PDB entry 8BPX | electron microscopy, 2.09 A resolution | chains L and c of the 67 polymer chains in the assembly

[Chain L]
Protein: NADH-ubiquinone oxidoreductase chain 5
From: Arabidopsis thaliana
Notes: EC 7.1.1.2
UniProtKB: P29388 (NU5M_ARATH); residue numbers follow UniProt; this construct covers 1-669
Sequence (669 residues; numbered 1 to 669; the number before each row is that of its first residue):
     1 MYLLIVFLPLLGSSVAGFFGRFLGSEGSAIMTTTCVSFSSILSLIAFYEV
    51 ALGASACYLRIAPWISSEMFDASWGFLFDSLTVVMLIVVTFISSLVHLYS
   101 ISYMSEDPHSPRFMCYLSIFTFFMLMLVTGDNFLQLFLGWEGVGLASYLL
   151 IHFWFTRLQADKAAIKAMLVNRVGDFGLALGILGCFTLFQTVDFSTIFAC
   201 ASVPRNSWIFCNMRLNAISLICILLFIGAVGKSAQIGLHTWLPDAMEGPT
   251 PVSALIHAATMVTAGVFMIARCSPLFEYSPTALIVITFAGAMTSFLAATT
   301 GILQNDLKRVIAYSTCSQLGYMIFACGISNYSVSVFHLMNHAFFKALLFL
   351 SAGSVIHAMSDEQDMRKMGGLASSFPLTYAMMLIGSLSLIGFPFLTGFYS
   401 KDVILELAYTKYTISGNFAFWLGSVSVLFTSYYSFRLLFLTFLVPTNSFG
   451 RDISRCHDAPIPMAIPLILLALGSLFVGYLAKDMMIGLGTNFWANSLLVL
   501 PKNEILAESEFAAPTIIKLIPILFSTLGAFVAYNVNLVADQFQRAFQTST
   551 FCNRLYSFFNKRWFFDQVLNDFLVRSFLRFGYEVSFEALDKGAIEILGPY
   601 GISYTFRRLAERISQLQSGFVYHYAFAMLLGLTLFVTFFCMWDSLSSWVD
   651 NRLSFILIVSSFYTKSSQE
Unresolved in the structure: 666-669
Differences from the reference sequence: variant Phe91 (Ser in P29388), Phe288 (Ser in P29388), Leu537 (Pro in P29388)
Small-molecule neighbours:
  - 1,2-diacyl-glycerol-3-sn-phosphate (3PH), molecule 1: Ile30, Thr33, Thr34, Ser37, Phe38, Ile41, Leu98, Ile101, Pro460, Ile461, Pro462, Ile465
  - 1,2-diacyl-glycerol-3-sn-phosphate (3PH), molecule 2: Phe295, Phe558, Phe559, Trp563
  - phosphatidylcholine (PC7; (7S)-4-hydroxy-N,N,N-trimethyl-9-oxo-7-[(palmitoyloxy)methyl]-3,5,8-trioxa-4-phosphahexacosan-1-aminium 4-oxide): Phe295, Ile302, Leu303, Val425, Leu428, Phe429, Tyr432, Val531, Val535, Asn536, Ala539, Phe542, Gln543, Phe546, Leu555, Tyr556, Phe559
  - phosphatidylglycerol (PGT; (1S)-2-{[{[(2R)-2,3-dihydroxypropyl]oxy}(hydroxy)phosphoryl]oxy}-1-[(palmitoyloxy)methyl]ethyl stearate), molecule 1: Leu10, Ser13, Ser14, Gly17, Phe18, His109, Arg112, Cys115, Tyr116, Ile119, Phe123, Leu145, Leu149, Phe155
  - phosphatidylglycerol (PGT), molecule 2: Ile596, Leu597, Gly601, Ile602, Tyr604, Thr605, Phe606
  - phosphatidylglycerol (PGT), molecule 3: Trp642, Ser644, Leu645, Trp648, Ser654, Ile658
  - phosphatidylethanolamine (PTY), molecule 1: Phe176, Phe210, Cys211, Leu215, Asn216, Ser219, Leu220, Ile223, Leu224, Phe226, Ile227, Ile236, Thr281, Val285, Ala289
  - phosphatidylethanolamine (PTY), molecule 2: Leu589, Ile594, Leu597
  - phosphatidylethanolamine (PTY), molecule 3: Leu597, Gly598, Pro599, Ile602, Ser603, Phe606, Arg607
  - phosphatidylethanolamine (PTY), molecule 4: Thr605, Leu609, Arg612, Phe662, Tyr663
  - phosphatidylethanolamine (PTY), molecule 5: Ile613, Leu616, Phe655, Val659
  - UQ5 (2,3-dimethoxy-5-methyl-6-(3,11,15,19-tetramethyl-eicosa-2,6,10,14,18-pentaenyl)-[1,4]benzoquinone): Arg612, Gln615, Leu616, Ala627, Leu630, Leu634, Phe635

[Chain c]
Protein: Transmembrane protein
From: Arabidopsis thaliana
UniProtKB: Q8VZT9 (Q8VZT9_ARATH); numbering as in UniProt (aligned over 1-88)
Sequence (88 residues; row label = number of the first residue in the row):
     1 MGGGDHGHGAEGGDFRAKVWSMTGGPNCRPKHWRRNTAIAMFGVFLVCIP
    51 IAKLSAKLEQRPHMPVRPIPSQIWCKNFGTKDDYEKEH
Unresolved in the structure: 1-12
Small-molecule neighbours: phosphatidylglycerol (PGT; (1S)-2-{[{[(2R)-2,3-dihydroxypropyl]oxy}(hydroxy)phosphoryl]oxy}-1-[(palmitoyloxy)methyl]ethyl stearate): Arg16, Ser21, Met22, Thr23, Gly24, Gly25, Pro26

[How chain L and chain c interact]
Pairs across the interface (80):
  Met1(L) with Ser55(c), hydrogen bond (backbone-side chain); Glu59(c), hydrogen bond (backbone-side chain)
  Tyr2(L) with Ser55(c), hydrogen bond (backbone-side chain); Glu59(c), hydrogen bond (backbone-side chain); Arg61(c), hydrogen bond; Ser71(c)
  Leu3(L) with Ile51(c), hydrophobic; Ser55(c), hydrogen bond (backbone-side chain)
  Leu4(L) with Cys48(c); Ile51(c), hydrophobic; Ala52(c), hydrophobic
  Leu8(L) with Cys48(c), hydrophobic
  Leu11(L) with Val47(c), hydrophobic; Cys48(c), hydrophobic
  Val15(L) with Ala40(c), hydrophobic
  Ala16(L) with Thr23(c)
  Gly17(L) with Met22(c); Thr23(c), hydrogen bond (backbone-side chain)
  Phe18(L) with Met22(c), hydrophobic
  Phe19(L) with Met22(c)
  Gly20(L) with Met22(c), hydrogen bond (backbone-backbone); Thr23(c)
  Arg21(L) with Trp20(c); Ser21(c); Met22(c), hydrogen bond (backbone-backbone); Thr23(c); Gly24(c); Cys28(c); Pro30(c)
  Phe22(L) with Pro30(c); Trp33(c); Asn36(c), hydrogen bond (backbone-side chain)
  Leu23(L) with Pro30(c); Trp33(c); Asn36(c); Thr37(c)
  Gly24(L) with Cys28(c); Pro30(c)
  Ser25(L) with Cys28(c), hydrogen bond (backbone-backbone)
  Glu26(L) with Arg29(c), salt bridge; Trp33(c)
  Gly27(L) with Trp33(c); Thr37(c)
  Met31(L) with Ala40(c); Met41(c), hydrophobic; Val44(c), hydrophobic
  Cys35(L) with Val44(c), hydrophobic
  Tyr48(L) with Arg67(c)
  Glu49(L) with Arg61(c), salt bridge; Ile69(c); Pro70(c); Ser71(c), hydrogen bond (side chain-backbone)
  Leu52(L) with Val66(c); Arg67(c)
  Gly53(L) with Pro65(c); Val66(c), hydrogen bond (backbone-backbone)
  Ala54(L) with His63(c)
  Ser55(L) with Arg61(c), hydrogen bond (backbone-side chain); His63(c), hydrogen bond (side chain-backbone)
  Ala56(L) with Gln60(c); Arg61(c), hydrogen bond (backbone-side chain); Pro62(c)
  Cys57(L) with Glu59(c); Gln60(c); Arg61(c)
  Tyr58(L) with Leu58(c); Glu59(c); Gln60(c), hydrogen bond (backbone-backbone); Pro62(c)
  Leu59(L) with Ser55(c); Leu58(c), hydrophobic
  Arg60(L) with Leu58(c)
  Ile61(L) with Leu58(c), hydrophobic
  Pro108(L) with Gly25(c); Pro26(c); Asn27(c), hydrogen bond (backbone-backbone)
  His109(L) with Gly25(c); Pro26(c)
  Pro111(L) with Thr23(c)
  Arg112(L) with Thr23(c)
Interface residues without a listed pair, chain L (42 interface residues in all): Ile30, Thr34, Ile45, Val50, Asp107
Interface residues without a listed pair, chain c (40 interface residues in all): Arg16, Leu54, Met64, Pro68, Trp74, Phe78

[Summary]
42 residues of chain L and 40 residues of chain c are in contact, with 18 hydrogen bonds and 2 salt bridges.
Among the polar pairs are Glu26(L)-Arg29(c), Glu49(L)-Arg61(c) and Met1(L)-Ser55(c). One phosphatidylglycerol
molecule is bound between chain L and chain c.
Here chain L is NADH-ubiquinone oxidoreductase chain 5 and chain c is Transmembrane protein, both from
Arabidopsis thaliana. Entry 8BPX (Cryo-EM structure of the Arabidopsis thaliana I+III2 supercomplex (Complete
composition)) was determined by electron microscopy, deposited together with 8BED, 8BEE, 8BEF, 8BEH, 8BEL,
8BEP, 8BQ5 and 8BQ6.
